Entry 8Q2N (electron microscopy, 2.98 A resolution); this record covers chains A and J of the 10 polymer chains in the assembly.

Chain A:
Molecule: CRISPR-associated endoribonuclease Cas2
Source organism: Streptococcus thermophilus DGCC 7710
Notes: EC 3.1.-.-
UniProtKB: G3ECR3 (CAS2_STRTR); numbering as in UniProt (aligned over 1-114)
Amino-acid sequence (114 residues; each row starts with the number of its first residue):
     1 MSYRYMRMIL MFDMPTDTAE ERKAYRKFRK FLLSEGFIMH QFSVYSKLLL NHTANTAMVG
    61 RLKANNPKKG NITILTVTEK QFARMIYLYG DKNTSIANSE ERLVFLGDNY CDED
Not modelled in the structure: 1-3, 112-114
Metal / ion sites: Mg2+: Asp13, Ser43 (shared with 1 residue of chain H)

Chain J:
Molecule: Integration target, chain J
Sequence (48 nucleotides; each row starts with the number of its first residue; numbers below 1 keep their minus sign (DT-5 is residue -5)):
    -5 TACGAGGTTT TAGAGCTGTG TTGTTTCGAA TGGTTCCAAA ACCTCGTA

How chain A and chain J interact:
Pairs across the interface (8):
  Met6(A) - DC21(J)  phosphate contact
  His52(A) - DC21(J)  salt bridge to the phosphate
  His52(A) - DG22(J)  base contact
  Thr78(A) - DT20(J)  hydrogen bond to the phosphate
  Thr78(A) - DC21(J)  phosphate contact
  Lys80(A) - DT19(J)  hydrogen bond to the phosphate
  Lys80(A) - DT20(J)  phosphate contact
  Gln81(A) - DT20(J)  phosphate contact
Interface residues without a listed pair, chain A (6 interface residues in all): Arg84

Overview:
Chain A and chain J form an interface of 6 and 4 residues respectively; the contacts include 2 hydrogen bonds
and 1 salt bridge. Polar pairs include Thr78(A)-DT20(J), Lys80(A)-DT19(J) and His52(A)-DC21(J). The Mg2+ site
is built by Asp13(A) and Ser43(A).
Here chain A is CRISPR-associated endoribonuclease Cas2 (Streptococcus thermophilus DGCC 7710) and chain J is
Integration target, chain J. Entry 8Q2N (Cas1-Cas2 CRISPR integrase bound to prespacer and target DNA,
Streptococcus thermophilus DGCC 7710 CRISPR3 system) was determined by electron microscopy.
